Entry 5E66 (X-ray diffraction, 3.10 A resolution); this record covers chains A and B.

# Chain A
Name: Hemagglutinin-esterase
Organism: Influenza D virus (D/swine/Oklahoma/1334/2011)
Reference sequence: K9LG83 (K9LG83_9ORTO); residues 3-429 here correspond to UniProt positions 19-445 (UniProt number = residue number + 16)
Chain sequence (427 residues; numbered 3 to 429; the number before each row is that of its first residue):
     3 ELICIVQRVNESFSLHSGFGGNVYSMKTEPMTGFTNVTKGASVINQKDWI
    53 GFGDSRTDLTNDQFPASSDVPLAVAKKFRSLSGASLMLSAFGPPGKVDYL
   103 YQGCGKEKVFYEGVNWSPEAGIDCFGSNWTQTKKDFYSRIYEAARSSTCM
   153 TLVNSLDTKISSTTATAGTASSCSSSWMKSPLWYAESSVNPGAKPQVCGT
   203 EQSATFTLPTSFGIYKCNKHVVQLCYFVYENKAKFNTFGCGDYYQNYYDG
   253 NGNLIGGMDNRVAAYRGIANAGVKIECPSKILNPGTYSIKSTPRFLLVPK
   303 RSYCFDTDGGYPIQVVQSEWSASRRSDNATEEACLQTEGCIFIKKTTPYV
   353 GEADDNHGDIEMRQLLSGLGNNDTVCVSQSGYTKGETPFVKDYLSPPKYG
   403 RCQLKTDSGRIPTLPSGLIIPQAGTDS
Not modelled in the structure: 194-196
Disulfide bonds: C106-C151, C126-C175, C200-C242, C219-C306, C227-C279, C336-C342, C378-C404
Glycans and other covalent adducts: N-acetylglucosamine (NAG) linked to N12, N330; glycan linked to N130
Ligand contacts:
  - 5KQ ((6R)-5-acetamido-6-[(1S,2S)-3-acetamido-1,2-dihydroxypropyl]-3,5-dideoxy-beta-L-threo-hex-2-ulopyranosonic acid), molecule 1: S57, N63, Q65, S69, S84, V99, R326, D356, H359
  - 5KQ, molecule 2: F127, T171, A172, S173, W185, A187, F229, Y231, F240, V275, R296, F297
From the paper describing this entry:
  - binding site for cacodylate ion: S57

# Chain B
Name: Hemagglutinin-esterase
Organism: Influenza D virus (D/swine/Oklahoma/1334/2011)
Reference sequence: K9LG83 (K9LG83_9ORTO); residues 1-166 here correspond to UniProt positions 456-621 (UniProt number = residue number + 455)
Chain sequence (166 residues; numbered 1 to 166; the number before each row is that of its first residue):
     1 IFGIDDLIFGLLFVGFVAGGVAGGYFWGRSNGGGGGASVSSTQAGFDKIG
    51 KDIQQLRNDTNAAIEGFNGRIAHDEQAIKNLAKEIEDARAEALVGELGII
   101 RSLIVANISMNLKESLYELANQITKRGGGIAQEAGPGCWYVDSENCDASC
   151 KEYIFNFNGSATVPTL
Not modelled in the structure: 1-8, 158-166
Disulfide bonds: C146-C150
Glycans and other covalent adducts: N-acetylglucosamine (NAG) linked to N58, N107

# How chain A and chain B interact
Cross-chain cystine bridges: C6(A)-C138(B)
Contacting residue pairs (148):
  E3(A) with R29(B), salt bridge; S30(B); N31(B); W139(B); V141(B), hydrogen bond (backbone-backbone)
  L4(A) with R29(B); S30(B), hydrogen bond (backbone-backbone); A134(B), hydrophobic; W139(B); Y140(B), hydrophobic
  I5(A) with G28(B); G137(B); C138(B); W139(B), hydrogen bond (backbone-backbone); V141(B), hydrophobic; F155(B), hydrophobic
  C6(A) with F9(B), hydrogen bond (side chain-backbone); G10(B); W27(B); G28(B); G137(B); C138(B), disulfide
  I7(A) with G10(B); L11(B), hydrogen bond (backbone-backbone); F26(B); W27(B), hydrophobic; F46(B), hydrophobic; G137(B), hydrogen bond (backbone-backbone)
  V8(A) with G10(B); G24(B); F26(B)
  Q9(A) with L11(B), hydrogen bond (side chain-backbone); L12(B); F13(B); V14(B); G15(B), hydrogen bond (backbone-backbone); G24(B); Y25(B); L116(B)
  R10(A) with V14(B); G15(B); V17(B); V21(B); A22(B), hydrogen bond (side chain-backbone); G23(B); G24(B), hydrogen bond (backbone-backbone); F26(B)
  V11(A) with V14(B), hydrophobic; G15(B), hydrogen bond (backbone-backbone); F16(B); V17(B), hydrogen bond (backbone-backbone)
  N12(A) with V17(B); V21(B), hydrogen bond (side chain-backbone); A22(B), hydrogen bond (side chain-backbone); G23(B)
  E13(A) with A18(B); G19(B), hydrogen bond (side chain-backbone)
  H18(A) with R101(B), hydrogen bond; V105(B)
  S19(A) with V105(B)
  G20(A) with S102(B); V105(B)
  F21(A) with S102(B), hydrogen bond (backbone-backbone); A106(B)
  G22(A) with A106(B); S109(B)
  G23(A) with S109(B)
  N24(A) with S109(B), hydrogen bond (backbone-side chain)
  V25(A) with S109(B)
  Y26(A) with F16(B)
  E31(A) with R57(B), salt bridge
  M33(A) with I64(B); L97(B), hydrophobic; R101(B); I104(B), hydrophobic
  T34(A) with N68(B), hydrogen bond
  G312(A) with E75(B)
  Y313(A) with H73(B); E75(B)
  P314(A) with E75(B)
  C336(A) with K79(B), hydrogen bond (backbone-side chain)
  L337(A) with K79(B)
  T339(A) with K79(B), hydrogen bond (backbone-side chain)
  E340(A) with A77(B); I78(B)
  G341(A) with A77(B), hydrogen bond (backbone-backbone)
  C342(A) with K79(B)
  G387(A) with I71(B)
  E388(A) with N68(B)
  T389(A) with N68(B); I71(B)
  P390(A) with F67(B), hydrophobic; R70(B); L93(B), hydrophobic
  F391(A) with L93(B), hydrophobic
  Y395(A) with L81(B), hydrophobic; K83(B), hydrogen bond; E86(B); D87(B), hydrogen bond
  L396(A) with L81(B); E86(B)
  P398(A) with Q76(B); I78(B); K79(B); N80(B); L81(B)
  P399(A) with Q76(B); A77(B); I78(B); K79(B)
  K400(A) with E75(B); Q76(B), hydrogen bond (backbone-backbone); E86(B), salt bridge
  Y401(A) with D74(B)
  G402(A) with A72(B); H73(B); D74(B), hydrogen bond (backbone-backbone)
  R403(A) with G69(B), hydrogen bond (side chain-backbone); R70(B); I71(B), hydrogen bond (side chain-backbone); A72(B)
  C404(A) with I71(B); A72(B)
  Q405(A) with I71(B)
  L406(A) with R89(B)
  K407(A) with D87(B); A90(B)
  T408(A) with V94(B)
  R412(A) with V94(B)
  P414(A) with L97(B)
  T415(A) with R101(B), hydrogen bond (backbone-side chain)
  L416(A) with I64(B), hydrophobic; R101(B); I104(B), hydrophobic
  L420(A) with G23(B)
  I421(A) with Y25(B), hydrogen bond (backbone-side chain); I53(B); L112(B)
  I422(A) with V14(B), hydrophobic
  P423(A) with V14(B); L112(B); K113(B); L116(B), hydrophobic
  Q424(A) with S109(B)
  A425(A) with L12(B); K113(B)
  D428(A) with L12(B); F13(B)
Interface residues without a listed pair, chain A (64 interface residues in all): S397, P417, G419
Interface residues without a listed pair, chain B (72 interface residues in all): G20, V39, T60, L103, M110, I123, K151

# Summary
64 residues of chain A face 72 of chain B across their interface, with 1 disulfide bond, 30 hydrogen bonds and
3 salt bridges. Polar contacts include E3(A)-R29(B), E31(A)-R57(B) and K400(A)-E86(B). Bound to chain A:
compound 5KQ. N-acetylglucosamine is covalently linked to N12(A), N130(A) and N330(A). From the paper: a
binding site for cacodylate ion at S57(A).
Chain A is Hemagglutinin-esterase and chain B is Hemagglutinin-esterase, both from Influenza D virus
(D/swine/Oklahoma/1334/2011); the structure, The complex structure of Hemagglutinin-esterase-fusion mutant
protein from the influenza D virus with receptor analog 9-N-Ac-Sia, was determined by X-ray diffraction,
deposited together with 5E5W and 5E65.
